4M9W - chain A; structure by X-ray diffraction, 1.95 A resolution.

Chain A:
Name: Ara h 8 allergen
Organism: Arachis hypogaea
Reference sequence: Q6VT83 (Q6VT83_ARAHY); numbering as in UniProt (aligned over 1-157)
Sequence (157 residues; each row starts with the number of its first residue):
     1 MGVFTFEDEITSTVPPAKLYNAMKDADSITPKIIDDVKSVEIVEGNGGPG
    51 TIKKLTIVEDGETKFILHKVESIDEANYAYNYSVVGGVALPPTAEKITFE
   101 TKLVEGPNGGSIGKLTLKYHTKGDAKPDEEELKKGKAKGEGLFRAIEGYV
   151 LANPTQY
Not modelled in the structure: 1
Metal / ion sites: Na+: Pro31, Ile34, Asp35, Val37
What the authors report for this chain:
  - binding site for 2-(N-morpholino)-ethanesulfonic acid: Lys53, His68, Tyr80

Overview:
Pro31, Ile34, Asp35 and Val37 coordinate Na+. From the paper: a binding site for
2-(N-morpholino)-ethanesulfonic acid at Lys53, His68 and Tyr80.
Chain A is Ara h 8 allergen (Arachis hypogaea); the structure, Crystal Structure of Ara h 8 with MES bound,
was determined by X-ray diffraction, deposited together with 4M9B, 4MA6 and 4MAP.
